3VGW - chains A and D of the 4 polymer chains in the assembly; structure by X-ray diffraction, 1.60 A resolution.

== Chain A (and D) ==
Protein: Avidin
Source organism: Gallus gallus
Notes: chain D of this document is another copy of the same molecule, construct and numbering; everything in this record applies to it too
UniProtKB: P02701 (AVID_CHICK); residues 1-123 here correspond to UniProt positions 25-147 (UniProt number = residue number + 24)
Amino-acid sequence (123 residues; row label = number of the first residue in the row):
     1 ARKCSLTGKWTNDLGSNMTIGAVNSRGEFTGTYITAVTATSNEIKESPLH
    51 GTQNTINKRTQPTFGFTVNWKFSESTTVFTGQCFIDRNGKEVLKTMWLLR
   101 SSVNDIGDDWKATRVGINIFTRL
Curated features (UniProtKB/Swiss-Prot):
  - binding site (biotin): Tyr33
  - glycosylation: Asn17 (N-linked (GlcNAc...) asparagine)
Disulfides: Cys4-Cys83
Covalently attached groups: N-acetylglucosamine (NAG) linked to Asn17
Residues lining bound ligands: NVZ (5-[(3aS,4S,6aR)-1-acetyl-2-oxohexahydro-1H-thieno[3,4-d]imidazol-4-yl]pentanoic acid): Asn12, Leu14, Ser16, Tyr33, Thr35, Val37, Thr38, Ala39, Thr40, Trp70, Phe72, Ser73, Ser75, Thr77, Phe79, Trp97, Leu99, Ile117, Asn118

== How chain A and chain D interact ==
Pairs across the interface (5):
  Met96(A) - Met96(D)  hydrophobic
  Met96(A) - Gly116(D)
  Val115(A) - Met96(D)  hydrophobic
  Gly116(A) - Met96(D)
  Ile117(A) - Ile117(D)  hydrophobic
Also at the interface, not in a pair above, chain D (4 interface residues in all): Val115

== Summary ==
Chain A and chain D each contribute 4 residues to their interface. Ligands of chain A: compound NVZ.
Covalently linked N-acetylglucosamine: at Asn17(A). UniProt lists biotin-binding residue Tyr33(A) on chain A.
Both chains are Avidin (Gallus gallus). Entry 3VGW (Crystal structure of monoAc-biotin-avidin complex) was
determined by X-ray diffraction (same publication as 3VHH, 3VHI and 3VHM).
